PDB entry 6TSD | X-ray diffraction, 1.81 A resolution | chains 111 and 222 of the 4 polymer chains in the assembly

== Chain 111 ==
Protein: Capsid protein VP1
Source organism: Coxsackievirus A24
UniProt: V9VEF3 (V9VEF3_9ENTO); residues 1-305 here correspond to UniProt positions 581-885 (UniProt number = residue number + 580)
Chain sequence (305 residues; row label = number of the first residue in the row):
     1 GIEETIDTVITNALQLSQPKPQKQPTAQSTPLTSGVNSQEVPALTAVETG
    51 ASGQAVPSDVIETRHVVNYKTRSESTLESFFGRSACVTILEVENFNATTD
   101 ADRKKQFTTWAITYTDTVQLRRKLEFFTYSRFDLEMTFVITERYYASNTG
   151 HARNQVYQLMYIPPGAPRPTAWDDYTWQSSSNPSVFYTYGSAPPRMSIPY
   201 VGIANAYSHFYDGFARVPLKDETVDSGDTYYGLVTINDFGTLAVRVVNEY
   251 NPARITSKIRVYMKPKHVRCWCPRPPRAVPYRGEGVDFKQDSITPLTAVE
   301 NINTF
Disordered / not traced: 1-24
Ion coordination: Na+: Thr26, Ala27, Ser29, Asn68; Ca2+ site 1: Thr33, Ser34, Ser58, Ile61; Ca2+ site 2: Leu44 (shared with 2 residues of chain 444); Ca2+ site 3: Val246, Asn248
Residues lining bound ligands:
  - hexane-1,6-diol (HEZ), molecule 1: Asn154, Thr188, Tyr189, Gly190, Ser191
  - hexane-1,6-diol (HEZ), molecule 2: Ile203, Ala204, Ser208, Tyr211, Ile236, Asn237
  - hexane-1,6-diol (HEZ), molecule 3: Tyr230, Val234, Thr235, Glu284
  - N-acetyl-alpha-neuraminic acid (SIA): Asn96, Arg143, Tyr145, Ala146, Ser147, Tyr250, Asn251, Pro252
From the paper describing this entry:
  - binding site for N-acetyl-alpha-neuraminic acid: Tyr145, Ala146, Ser147, Tyr250, Pro252
  - self-association interface (contacts with another copy of this molecule); pairs are residue here / residue on that copy: Arg254-Tyr145 (pi stacking)

== Chain 222 ==
Protein: Capsid protein VP2
Source organism: Coxsackievirus A24
UniProt: V9VEF3 (V9VEF3_9ENTO); residues 1-271 here correspond to UniProt positions 70-340 (UniProt number = residue number + 69)
Chain sequence (271 residues; row label = number of the first residue in the row):
     1 SPNVEACGYSDRVRQITLGNSTITTQEAANAVVAYGEWPSYLDDKEANPI
    51 DAPTEPDVSSNRFYTLDSVQWKSTSRGWWWKLPDALKDMGMFGQNMYYHY
   101 LGRSGYTVHVQCNASKFHQGALGVFAIPEYVMACNTEAKTSYVSYVNANP
   151 GEKGGVFDNAYNPSAEASEGRKFAALDYLLGCGVLAGNAFVYPHQIINLR
   201 TNNSATLVLPYVNSLAIDCMAKHNNWGLVILPLCKLDYAPNSSTEIPITV
   251 TIAPMFTEFNGLRNITVPATQ
Disordered / not traced: 1-7
Ion coordination: Ca2+ near Glu55 (its only coordinating residue here)
Residues lining bound ligands: hexane-1,6-diol (HEZ): Asn213, Ser214, Leu215, Asp218, His223

== Chain 111 / chain 222 interface ==
Contacting residue pairs (125; chain 111 residue first):
  Glu48(111) with Ala29(222); Gln195(222); Ile196(222), hydrogen bond (backbone-backbone); Asn198(222), hydrogen bond; Thr201(222), hydrogen bond; Asn202(222)
  Thr49(111) with Ala29(222); Asn30(222); Val32(222); Gln195(222), hydrogen bond (backbone-side chain)
  Gly50(111) with His194(222)
  Thr128(111) with Glu129(222)
  Tyr129(111) with Glu129(222), hydrogen bond; Val212(222), hydrophobic; Asn213(222); Ser214(222)
  Ala204(111) with Ser214(222); Leu215(222), hydrophobic
  Asn205(111) with Ser214(222), hydrogen bond (backbone-backbone); Leu215(222)
  Ala206(111) with Ser214(222), hydrogen bond (backbone-backbone)
  Ser208(111) with Ser214(222), hydrogen bond
  Phe210(111) with Glu129(222); Val131(222), hydrophobic
  Tyr211(111) with Glu129(222); Val131(222); His223(222)
  Asp212(111) with Lys81(222), salt bridge; Glu129(222), hydrogen bond (backbone-side chain); Tyr130(222); Val131(222); His223(222); Asn224(222), hydrogen bond (backbone-backbone)
  Gly213(111) with Lys222(222)
  Phe214(111) with Val143(222); Tyr145(222), hydrophobic; Ala148(222), hydrophobic; Asn149(222); Lys222(222), hydrogen bond (backbone-backbone)
  Ala215(111) with Lys222(222), hydrogen bond (backbone-side chain)
  Arg216(111) with Lys222(222)
  Val217(111) with Tyr145(222); Ala221(222), hydrophobic; Lys222(222); Thr266(222)
  Pro218(111) with Tyr145(222), hydrophobic; Pro268(222); Ala269(222), hydrogen bond (backbone-backbone)
  Leu219(111) with Val267(222); Ala269(222)
  Lys220(111) with Val267(222), hydrogen bond (backbone-backbone); Pro268(222); Ala269(222); Thr270(222), hydrogen bond
  Ser226(111) with Arg171(222), hydrogen bond (backbone-side chain); Gln271(222)
  Gly227(111) with Tyr142(222), hydrogen bond (backbone-side chain); Arg171(222), hydrogen bond (backbone-side chain)
  Asp228(111) with Tyr142(222), hydrogen bond
  Thr229(111) with Tyr142(222); Arg171(222), hydrogen bond (backbone-side chain)
  Tyr230(111) with Lys139(222); Thr140(222); Ser141(222); Tyr142(222), hydrophobic
  Tyr231(111) with Lys81(222); Tyr130(222); Val131(222); Met132(222), hydrogen bond (side chain-backbone); Ser141(222), hydrogen bond (backbone-backbone); Val143(222); Phe173(222), hydrophobic
  Val234(111) with Ser141(222)
  Cys272(111) with Tyr35(222), hydrophobic; Val212(222), hydrophobic
  Pro273(111) with Val191(222); Tyr192(222)
  Arg274(111) with Pro128(222), hydrogen bond (side chain-backbone); Glu129(222), hydrogen bond (side chain-backbone); Val191(222); Tyr192(222), hydrogen bond
  Pro275(111) with Val184(222); Asn188(222); Val191(222); Tyr192(222)
  Pro276(111) with Val184(222)
  Arg277(111) with Cys182(222), hydrogen bond (side chain-backbone); Gly183(222)
  Ala278(111) with Gly183(222), hydrogen bond (backbone-backbone); Val184(222), hydrophobic; Leu185(222), hydrophobic
  Val279(111) with Leu179(222), hydrophobic; Gly183(222)
  Arg282(111) with Cys134(222); Thr136(222), hydrogen bond (side chain-backbone); Glu137(222); Lys139(222), hydrogen bond (side chain-backbone); Thr140(222)
  Glu284(111) with Thr140(222), hydrogen bond; Ser141(222), hydrogen bond
  Gly285(111) with Ser141(222)
  Val286(111) with Val131(222); Met132(222); Ala133(222); Cys182(222)
  Asp287(111) with Ala133(222); Cys134(222), hydrogen bond (side chain-backbone); Thr140(222); Ser141(222), hydrogen bond (side chain-backbone)
  Phe288(111) with Ala133(222), hydrophobic; Glu137(222); Tyr161(222), hydrogen bond (backbone-side chain); Ala174(222); Leu176(222), hydrophobic; Gly181(222); Cys182(222); Gly183(222)
  Lys289(111) with Glu137(222)
  Gln290(111) with Glu137(222), hydrogen bond (backbone-side chain); Tyr161(222); Pro163(222)
  Ile293(111) with Leu176(222), hydrophobic; Tyr178(222), hydrogen bond (backbone-side chain); Leu179(222), hydrophobic
  Leu296(111) with Leu185(222), hydrophobic
Interface residues without a listed pair, chain 111 (48 interface residues in all): Val47, Gly283, Pro295
Interface residues without a listed pair, chain 222 (65 interface residues in all): Ile127, Ser144, Asn162, Ala189, Ala216, Asp218, Cys219

== Overview ==
The interface between chain 111 and chain 222 involves 48 residues on one side and 65 on the other; the
contacts include 36 hydrogen bonds and 1 salt bridge. Polar pairs include Asp212(111)-Lys81(222),
Glu48(111)-Asn198(222) and Glu48(111)-Thr201(222). The paper reports a binding site for
N-acetyl-alpha-neuraminic acid at Tyr145(111), Ala146(111) and Ser147(111) among others; a self-association
interface involving Arg254(111).
Chain 111 is Capsid protein VP1 and chain 222 is Capsid protein VP2, both from Coxsackievirus A24; the
structure, Crystal structure of human coxsackievirus A24v in complex with pentavalent inhibitor ME0752, was
determined by X-ray diffraction.
